5LFQ - chains E and N of the 16 polymer chains in the assembly; structure by X-ray diffraction, 3.50 A resolution.

[Chain E (and N)]
Name: Bacterial proteasome activator
Source organism: Mycobacterium tuberculosis H37Rv
Notes: chain N of this document is another copy of the same molecule, construct and numbering; everything in this record applies to it too
UniProtKB: P9WKX3 (BPA_MYCTU); residues 36-159 here = UniProt positions 36-159
Chain sequence (131 residues; row label = number of the first residue in the row):
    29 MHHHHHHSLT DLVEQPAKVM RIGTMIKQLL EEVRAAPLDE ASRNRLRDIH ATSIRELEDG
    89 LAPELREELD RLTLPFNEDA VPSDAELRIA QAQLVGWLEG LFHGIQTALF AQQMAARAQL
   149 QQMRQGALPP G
Unresolved in the structure: 29-36, 150-159
Construct notes: initiating methionine (29); expression tag (30-35)
Modified residues: Mse-29, Mse-151 (selenomethionine); Mse-48, Mse-53, Mse-142 (selenomethionine; parent Met)

[Chain E / chain N interface]
Residue-residue contacts (11):
  Leu-137(E) / Ala-144(N)
  Leu-137(E) / Gln-147(N)
  Leu-137(E) / Leu-148(N)  hydrophobic
  Gln-140(E) / Ala-144(N)
  Gln-141(E) / Gln-141(N)
  Gln-141(E) / Arg-145(N)
  Ala-144(E) / Leu-137(N)
  Ala-144(E) / Gln-141(N)
  Arg-145(E) / Gln-141(N)
  Gln-147(E) / Leu-137(N)
  Leu-148(E) / Leu-137(N)  hydrophobic
Interface residues without a listed pair, chain E (8 interface residues in all): Gln-134
Interface residues without a listed pair, chain N (8 interface residues in all): Gln-134, Gln-140

[Overview]
Chain E and chain N each contribute 8 residues to their interface.
Chain E and chain N are both Bacterial proteasome activator (Mycobacterium tuberculosis H37Rv); the structure,
Crystal Structure of the Bacterial Proteasome Activator Bpa of Mycobacterium tuberculosis (space group P3),
was determined by X-ray diffraction, deposited together with 5LFJ, 5LFP and 5LZP.
